7FFQ - chains C and G of the 12 polymer chains in the assembly; structure by electron microscopy, 3.50 A resolution.

== Chain C (and G) ==
Protein: Spike glycoprotein E1
Source organism: Venezuelan equine encephalitis virus (strain TC-83)
Notes: chain G of this document is another copy of the same molecule, construct and numbering; everything in this record applies to it too
Reference sequence: P05674 (POLS_EEVV8); residues 1-442 here correspond to UniProt positions 813-1254 (UniProt number = residue number + 812)
Amino-acid sequence (442 residues; row label = number of the first residue in the row):
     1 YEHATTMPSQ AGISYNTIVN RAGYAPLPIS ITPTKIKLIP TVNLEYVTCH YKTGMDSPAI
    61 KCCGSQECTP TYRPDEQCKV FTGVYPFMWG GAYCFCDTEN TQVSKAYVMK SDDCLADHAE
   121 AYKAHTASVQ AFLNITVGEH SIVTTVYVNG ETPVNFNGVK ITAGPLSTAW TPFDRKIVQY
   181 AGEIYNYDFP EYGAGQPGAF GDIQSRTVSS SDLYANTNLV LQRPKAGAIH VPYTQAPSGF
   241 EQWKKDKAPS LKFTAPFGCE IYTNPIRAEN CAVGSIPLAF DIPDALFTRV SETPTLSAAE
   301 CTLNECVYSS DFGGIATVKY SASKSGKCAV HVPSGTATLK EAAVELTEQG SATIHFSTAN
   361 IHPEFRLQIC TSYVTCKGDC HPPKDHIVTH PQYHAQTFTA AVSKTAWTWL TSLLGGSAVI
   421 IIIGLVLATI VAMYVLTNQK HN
Disulfides: Cys62-Cys94, Cys63-Cys96, Cys259-Cys271, Cys301-Cys376, Cys306-Cys380, Cys328-Cys370
Curated features (UniProtKB/Swiss-Prot):
  - region: Val84 to Thr101 (E1 fusion peptide loop)
  - glycosylation: Asn134 (N-linked (GlcNAc...) asparagine)

== Chain C / chain G interface ==
Residue-residue contacts (15):
  Thr41(C) - Thr41(G)
  Lys123(C) - Asn149(G)
  Lys123(C) - Glu151(G)  salt bridge
  His125(C) - Thr126(G)
  Thr126(C) - Thr126(G)
  Asn149(C) - Lys123(G)
  Glu151(C) - Lys123(G)  salt bridge
  Glu151(C) - Arg175(G)  salt bridge
  Glu151(C) - Glu191(G)
  Thr152(C) - Glu191(G)  hydrogen bond
  Pro153(C) - Tyr192(G)
  Asn155(C) - Gly193(G)  hydrogen bond (side chain-backbone)
  Glu191(C) - Glu151(G)
  Glu191(C) - Thr152(G)  hydrogen bond
  Gly193(C) - Asn155(G)  hydrogen bond (backbone-side chain)
Also at the interface, not in a pair above, chain C (14 interface residues in all): Arg175, Tyr192, Ala194
Also at the interface, not in a pair above, chain G (15 interface residues in all): His125, Pro153, Lys160, Ala194

== Overview ==
14 residues of chain C and 15 residues of chain G are in contact, with 4 hydrogen bonds and 3 salt bridges.
Among the polar pairs are Lys123(C)-Glu151(G), Glu151(C)-Arg175(G) and Thr152(C)-Glu191(G).
Both chains are Spike glycoprotein E1 (Venezuelan equine encephalitis virus (strain TC-83)). Entry 7FFQ
(Cryo-EM structure of VEEV VLP at the 2-fold axes) was determined by electron microscopy together with 7FFE,
7FFF, 7FFL, 7FFN and 7FFO from the same study.
